PDB entry 2YHN | X-ray diffraction, 3.00 A resolution | chains A and B

[Chain A (and B)]
Name: E3 ubiquitin-protein ligase mylip
Organism: Homo sapiens
Notes: EC 6.3.2.-; fragment: ring, residues 369-445; chain B of this document is another copy of the same molecule, construct and numbering; everything in this record applies to it too
UniProtKB: Q8WY64 (MYLIP_HUMAN); residue numbers follow UniProt; this construct covers 369-445
Sequence (79 residues; numbered 367 to 445; the number before each row is that of its first residue):
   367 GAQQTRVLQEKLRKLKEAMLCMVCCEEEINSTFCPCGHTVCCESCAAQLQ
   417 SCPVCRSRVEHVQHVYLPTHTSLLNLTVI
Unresolved in the structure: 367-372, 437-445
Sequence notes: expression tag (367-368)
Bound ions: Zn2+ site 1: Cys387, Cys390, Cys408, Cys411; Zn2+ site 2: Cys402, His404, Cys418, Cys421
UniProt features mapped onto this chain:
  - zinc finger: Cys387 to Arg422 (RING-type)
  - region: Val431 to Leu433 (Critical for homodimerization)
  - mutagenesis: Cys387 (C387A: Abolishes autoubiquitination; C387A: Abolishes ubiquitin ligase activity), Val389 (V389R: Inhibits LDLR degradation), Leu415 (L415E: Inhibits LDLR degradation)
Reported in the primary citation:
  - mutagenesis - C387A: abolished catalytic activity
  - mutagenesis - V389R, L415E: decreased catalytic activity

[Interface between chain A and chain B]
Residue-residue contacts (24):
  Ala384(A) with Pro434(B); Thr435(B)
  Phe399(A) with Gln429(B)
  Cys400(A) with Gln429(B)
  Pro401(A) with Gln429(B), hydrogen bond (backbone-side chain)
  Cys402(A) with Gln429(B)
  Gly403(A) with Gln429(B); His430(B); Val431(B); Tyr432(B), hydrogen bond (backbone-backbone)
  His404(A) with Tyr432(B)
  Thr405(A) with Val431(B); Tyr432(B), hydrogen bond (side chain-backbone); Leu433(B), hydrogen bond (side chain-backbone); Pro434(B)
  His430(A) with Gly403(B)
  Val431(A) with Gly403(B); Thr405(B), hydrogen bond (backbone-side chain)
  Tyr432(A) with Cys402(B); Gly403(B); Thr405(B), hydrogen bond (backbone-backbone)
  Leu433(A) with Thr405(B)
  Pro434(A) with Ala384(B); Thr405(B)
Other interface residues (no listed pair), chain A (17 interface residues in all): Leu374, Ile395, Thr398, Val406
Other interface residues (no listed pair), chain B (15 interface residues in all): Leu374, Gln375, His404, Val406

[Summary]
17 residues of chain A face 15 of chain B across their interface; the contacts include 6 hydrogen bonds. Polar
contacts include Pro401(A)-Gln429(B), Thr405(A)-Tyr432(B) and Thr405(A)-Leu433(B). Curated annotation
(UniProt) lists 3 mutagenesis sites on chain A. From the paper: V389R and L415E of chain A reduce catalytic
activity; C387A of chain A abolishes catalytic activity.
Chain A and chain B are both E3 ubiquitin-protein ligase mylip (Homo sapiens); the structure, The IDOL-UBE2D
complex mediates sterol-dependent degradation of the LDL receptor, was determined by X-ray diffraction
together with 2YHO from the same study.
